6IS0 - chain A; structure by X-ray diffraction, 1.80 A resolution.

[Chain A]
Name: PDX1 C-terminal-inhibiting factor 1
From: Danio rerio
UniProt: A0A0R4IKJ1 (A0A0R4IKJ1_DANRE); residue numbers follow UniProt; this construct covers 178-673
Chain sequence (496 residues; each row starts with the number of its first residue):
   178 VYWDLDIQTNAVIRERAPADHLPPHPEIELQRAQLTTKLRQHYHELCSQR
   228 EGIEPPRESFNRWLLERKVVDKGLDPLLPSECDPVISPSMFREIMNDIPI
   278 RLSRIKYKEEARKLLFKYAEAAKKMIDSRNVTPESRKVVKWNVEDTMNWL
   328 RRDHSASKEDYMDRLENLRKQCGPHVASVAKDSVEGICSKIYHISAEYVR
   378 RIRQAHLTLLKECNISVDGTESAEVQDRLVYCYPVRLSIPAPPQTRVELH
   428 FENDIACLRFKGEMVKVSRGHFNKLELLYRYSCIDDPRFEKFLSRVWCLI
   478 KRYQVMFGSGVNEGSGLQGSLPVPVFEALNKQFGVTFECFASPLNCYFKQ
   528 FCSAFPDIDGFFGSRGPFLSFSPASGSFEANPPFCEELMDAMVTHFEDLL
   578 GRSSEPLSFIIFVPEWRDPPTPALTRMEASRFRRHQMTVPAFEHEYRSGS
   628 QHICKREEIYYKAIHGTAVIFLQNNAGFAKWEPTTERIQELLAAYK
Disordered / not traced: 397-400, 487-495, 626-641
Differences from the reference sequence: engineered mutation V308 (Ala in A0A0R4IKJ1), N344 (His in A0A0R4IKJ1)
Small-molecule neighbours:
  - B3P (2-[3-(2-hydroxy-1,1-dihydroxymethyl-ethylamino)-propylamino]-2-hydroxymethyl-propane-1,3-diol): E192, R193, A194, P195, E401, V402, Q403, D404, R405, Y410
  - 7N-methyl-8-hydroguanosine-5'-diphosphate (M7G): R239, R269, E270, E563, W593, D595, P596, P597, T598
  - S-adenosylhomocysteine (SAH): L242, Y480, F484, G496, S497, L498, F503, E515, C516, F517, A518, S519, N522, C529, S530, A531, P544, F545, E556, N558, P559, P560, L565
Swiss-Prot annotation at these positions:
  - binding site (substrate): R239, R269, E563, W593 to P597
  - binding site (S-adenosyl-L-methionine): N558 to F561, F619 to H621
  - mutagenesis: R239 (R239A: Strongly reduced methyltransferase activity), R269 (R269A: Strongly reduced methyltransferase activity), N558 (N558A: Strongly reduced methyltransferase activity), F561 (F561A: Strongly reduced methyltransferase activity), E563 (E563A: Strongly reduced methyltransferase activity), W593 (W593A: Abolished methyltransferase activity), P596 to P597 (Abolished methyltransferase activity), H612 (H612A: Strongly reduced methyltransferase activity), F619 (F619A: Reduced methyltransferase activity)

[In short]
Chain A binds S-adenosylhomocysteine, 7N-methyl-8-hydroguanosine-5'-diphosphate and compound B3P. From
UniProt: 8 substrate-binding residues, 7 S-adenosyl-L-methionine-binding residues and 10 mutagenesis sites.
Chain A is PDX1 C-terminal-inhibiting factor 1 (Danio rerio); the structure, Crystal structure of the
zebrafish cap-specific adenosine methyltransferase bound to SAH and m7G-capped RNA, was determined by X-ray
diffraction together with 6IRV, 6IRW, 6IRX, 6IRY and 6IRZ from the same study.
